Entry 5TN4 (X-ray diffraction, 1.86 A resolution); this record covers chains A and B of the 4 polymer chains in the assembly.

# Chain A (and B)
Molecule: Estrogen receptor
From: Homo sapiens
Notes: fragment: ligand-binding domain; chain B of this document is another copy of the same molecule, construct and numbering; everything in this record applies to it too
Reference sequence: P03372 (ESR1_HUMAN); residues 298-554 here = UniProt positions 298-554
Sequence (257 residues; numbered 298 to 554; the number before each row is that of its first residue):
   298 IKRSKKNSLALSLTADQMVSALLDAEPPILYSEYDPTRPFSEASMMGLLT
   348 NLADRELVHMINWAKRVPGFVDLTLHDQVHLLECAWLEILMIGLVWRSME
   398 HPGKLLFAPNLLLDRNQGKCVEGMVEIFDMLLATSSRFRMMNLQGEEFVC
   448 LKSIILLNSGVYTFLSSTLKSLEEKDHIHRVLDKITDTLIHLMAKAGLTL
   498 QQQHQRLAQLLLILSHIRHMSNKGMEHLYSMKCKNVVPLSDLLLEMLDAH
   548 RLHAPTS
Unresolved in the structure: 298-304, 462-471, 549-554 (chain B: 298-304, 462-463, 550-554)
Construct notes: engineered mutation Ser537 (Tyr in P03372)
Small-molecule neighbours: 7FZ ((1S)-5-(4-hydroxy-3,5-dimethylphenyl)-2,3-dihydro-1H-inden-1-ol): Met343, Leu346, Thr347, Leu349, Ala350, Glu353, Leu384, Leu387, Met388, Leu391, Arg394, Phe404, Met421, Ile424, Gly521, His524, Leu525, Met528

# Interface between chain A and chain B
Residue-residue contacts (54):
  Ala430(A) with Tyr459(B)
  Arg434(A) with Tyr459(B); His476(B)
  Ile451(A) with Leu509(B), hydrophobic
  Asn455(A) with Leu509(B); His513(B), hydrogen bond (backbone-side chain)
  Ser456(A) with His513(B), hydrogen bond (backbone-side chain)
  Tyr459(A) with Ala430(B); Arg434(B), hydrogen bond; Ile510(B); His513(B)
  Thr460(A) with Met427(B); His513(B)
  His476(A) with Arg434(B)
  Asp480(A) with Gln502(B); Gln506(B), hydrogen bond
  Thr483(A) with His501(B); Ala505(B)
  Asp484(A) with Gln498(B), hydrogen bond; Gln502(B), hydrogen bond
  Ile487(A) with His501(B)
  Gln498(A) with Asp484(B), hydrogen bond
  His501(A) with Thr483(B); Asp484(B), salt bridge; Ile487(B); Leu504(B)
  Gln502(A) with Asp480(B); Asp484(B), hydrogen bond
  Leu504(A) with His501(B)
  Ala505(A) with Thr483(B); Leu508(B), hydrophobic
  Gln506(A) with Asp480(B), hydrogen bond
  Leu508(A) with Ala505(B), hydrophobic
  Leu509(A) with Ile451(B), hydrophobic; Asn455(B), hydrogen bond (backbone-side chain); Tyr459(B); Leu511(B), hydrophobic
  Ile510(A) with Tyr459(B)
  Leu511(A) with Leu509(B), hydrophobic
  Ser512(A) with Arg515(B), hydrogen bond
  His513(A) with Asn455(B), hydrogen bond (side chain-backbone); Ser456(B), hydrogen bond (side chain-backbone); Tyr459(B); Arg515(B), hydrogen bond
  Arg515(A) with Ser512(B), hydrogen bond; His513(B), hydrogen bond; His516(B)
  His516(A) with Arg515(B), hydrogen bond; Asn519(B), hydrogen bond
  Asn519(A) with His516(B), hydrogen bond; Asn519(B), hydrogen bond; Lys520(B)
  Lys520(A) with His547(B), hydrogen bond (side chain-backbone)
  Glu523(A) with Glu523(B)
Interface residues without a listed pair, chain A (33 interface residues in all): Met427, Val458, Leu479, His547
Interface residues without a listed pair, chain B (34 interface residues in all): Gly457, Val458, Thr460, Leu479

# Summary
The interface between chain A and chain B involves 33 residues on one side and 34 on the other, with 21
hydrogen bonds and 1 salt bridge. Among the polar pairs are His501(A)-Asp484(B), Asn455(A)-His513(B) and
Ser456(A)-His513(B). Chain A binds compound 7FZ.
Chain A and chain B are both Estrogen receptor (Homo sapiens); the structure, Crystal Structure of the
ER-alpha Ligand-binding Domain (Y537S) in Complex with the ACD-ring estrogen,
(S)-5-(4-hydroxy-3,5-dimethylphenyl)-2,3-dihydro-1H-inden-1-ol, was determined by X-ray diffraction together
with 5KR9, 5KRA, 5KRC, 5KRF, 5KRH, 5KRI and 43 further entries from the same study.
